3T3Y - chain A; structure by X-ray diffraction, 2.00 A resolution.

== Chain A ==
Name: Alpha-ketoglutarate-dependent dioxygenase AlkB
Organism: Escherichia coli
Notes: EC 1.14.11.-
Reference sequence: P05050 (ALKB_ECOLI); residue numbers follow UniProt; this construct covers 12-216
Chain sequence (206 residues; each row starts with the number of its first residue):
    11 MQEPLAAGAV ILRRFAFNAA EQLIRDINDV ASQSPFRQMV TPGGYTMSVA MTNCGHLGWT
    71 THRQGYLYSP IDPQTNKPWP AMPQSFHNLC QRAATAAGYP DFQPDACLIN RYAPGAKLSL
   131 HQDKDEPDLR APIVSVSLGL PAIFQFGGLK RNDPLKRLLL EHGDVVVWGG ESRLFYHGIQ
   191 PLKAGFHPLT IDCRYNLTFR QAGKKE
Disordered / not traced: 11-15, 215-216
Sequence notes: expression tag (11)
Metal / ion sites: Fe ion: His131, Asp133, His187 (together with MD6)
Small-molecule neighbours: MD6 (N-[(3-hydroxypyridin-2-yl)carbonyl]glycine): Asn120, Tyr122, Leu128, His131, Asp133, Ile143, Ser145, Phe154, Leu170, Trp178, His187, Ile189, Arg204, Asn206, Thr208
Curated features (UniProtKB/Swiss-Prot):
  - binding site (substrate): Trp69, Tyr76 to Tyr78, Asp135, Arg161
  - binding site (2-oxoglutarate): Asn120 to Tyr122, Arg204 to Arg210
  - binding site (Fe cation): His131, Asp133, His187

== In short ==
Bound to chain A: compound MD6. The Fe ion site is built by His131, Asp133 and His187. From UniProt: 6
substrate-binding residues, 10 residues binding 2-oxoglutarate and 3 Fe cation-binding residues.
Chain A is Alpha-ketoglutarate-dependent dioxygenase AlkB (Escherichia coli); the structure, Crystal structure
of AlkB in complex with Fe(III) and 2-(3-hydroxypicolinomido)acetic acid, was determined by X-ray diffraction
(same publication as 3T4H and 3T4V).
